Entry 8TDW (electron microscopy, 3.04 A resolution); this record covers chains E and F of the 6 polymer chains in the assembly.

Chain E (and F):
Molecule: Deoxynucleoside triphosphate triphosphohydrolase SAMHD1
From: Homo sapiens
Notes: EC 3.1.5.-; chain F of this document is another copy of the same molecule, construct and numbering; everything in this record applies to it too
UniProtKB: Q9Y3Z3 (SAMH1_HUMAN); numbering as in UniProt (aligned over 1-626)
Sequence (626 residues; numbered 1 to 626; the number before each row is that of its first residue):
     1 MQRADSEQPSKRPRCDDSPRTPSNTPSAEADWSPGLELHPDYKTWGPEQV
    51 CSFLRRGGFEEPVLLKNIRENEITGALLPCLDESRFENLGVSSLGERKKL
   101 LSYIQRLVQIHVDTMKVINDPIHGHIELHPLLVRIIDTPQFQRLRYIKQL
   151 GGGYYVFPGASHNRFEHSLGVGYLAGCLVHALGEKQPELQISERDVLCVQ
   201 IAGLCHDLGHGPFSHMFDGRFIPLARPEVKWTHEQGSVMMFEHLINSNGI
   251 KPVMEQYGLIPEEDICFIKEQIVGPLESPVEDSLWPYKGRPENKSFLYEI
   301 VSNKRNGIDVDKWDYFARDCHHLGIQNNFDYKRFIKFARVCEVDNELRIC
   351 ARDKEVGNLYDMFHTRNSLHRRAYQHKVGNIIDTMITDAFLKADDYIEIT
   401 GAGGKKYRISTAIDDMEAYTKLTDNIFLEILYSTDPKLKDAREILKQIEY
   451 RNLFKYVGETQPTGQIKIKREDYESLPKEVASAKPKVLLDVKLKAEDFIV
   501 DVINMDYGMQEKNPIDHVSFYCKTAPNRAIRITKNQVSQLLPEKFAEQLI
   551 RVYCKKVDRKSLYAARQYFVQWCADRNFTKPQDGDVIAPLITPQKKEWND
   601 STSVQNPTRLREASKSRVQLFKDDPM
Unresolved in the structure: 1-114, 517-546, 603-626 (chain F: 1-114, 296-309, 505-547, 603-626)
Curated features (UniProtKB/Swiss-Prot):
  - active site: His233
  - binding site (GTP): Lys116, Val117, Asp137, Gln142, Arg145, Arg451, Lys455, Lys523
  - binding site (dATP): Asn119, Gln149, Val156, Arg164, His210, His215, Lys312, Tyr315, Asp319, Arg333, Arg352, Lys354, Asn358, Arg366, Gln375, His376, Lys377, Lys523
  - binding site (dCTP): Asn119, Gln149, Val156, Arg164, His210, His215, Lys312, Tyr315, Asp319, Arg333, Arg352, Lys354, Arg366, Arg372, Gln375, His376, Lys377, Lys523
  - binding site (dGTP): Asn119, Gln149, Leu150, Val156, Arg164, Lys312, Tyr315, Asp319, Arg333, Arg352, Lys354, Asn358, Arg366, Tyr374, Gln375, His376, Lys377, Lys523
  - binding site (dTTP): Asn119, Gln149, Val156, Arg164, His210, His215, Lys312, Tyr315, Asp319, Arg333, Arg352, Lys354, Gln375, His376, Lys377, Lys523
  - binding site (Mn(2+)): His167, His206, Asp207, Asp311
  - modified residue: Met1 (N-acetylmethionine), Ser18 (Phosphoserine), Thr21 (Phosphothreonine), Thr25 (Phosphothreonine), Ser33 (Phosphoserine), Ser93 (Phosphoserine), Thr592 (Microbial infection: Phosphothreonine)
  - cross-link (Glycyl lysine isopeptide (Lys-Gly)): Lys467 (interchain with G-Cter in SUMO2), Lys469 (interchain with G-Cter in SUMO2), Lys492 (interchain with G-Cter in SUMO2), Lys622 (interchain with G-Cter in SUMO2)
From the paper describing this entry:
  - mutagenesis - D137N: increased catalytic activity on XTP
  - mutagenesis - D137N: increased binding to dX
  - mutagenesis - D137N (8-fold): increased binding to XTP

Interface between chain E and chain F:
Pairs across the interface (8; chain E residue first):
  Pro121(E) with His322(F)
  Asp137(E) with Arg451(F)
  Pro139(E) with Ile448(F); Glu449(F)
  Pro158(E) with Asn119(F); Glu166(F)
  Thr400(E) with Thr434(F)
  Glu449(E) with Gln142(F)
Other interface residues (no listed pair), chain E (12 interface residues in all): Asn119, Ser161, His321, Asn425, Leu428, Tyr450
Other interface residues (no listed pair), chain F (18 interface residues in all): Asp120, Pro121, Asp137, Thr138, Pro139, Pro158, Ser161, Gly324, Asn425, Leu428

In short:
Chain E and chain F form an interface of 12 and 18 residues respectively. Curated annotation (UniProt) lists
active-site residue His233(E), 8 GTP-binding residues, 18 dATP-binding residues and 18 dCTP-binding residues
on chain E. The paper reports that D137N of chain E increases catalytic activity on XTP; D137N of chain E
increases binding to dX.
Chain E and chain F are both Deoxynucleoside triphosphate triphosphohydrolase SAMHD1 (Homo sapiens); the
structure, ssRNA bound SAMHD1 T open, was determined by electron microscopy together with 8TDV from the same
study.
